PDB entry 6EHQ | X-ray diffraction, 2.20 A resolution | chains T and M of the 4 polymer chains in the assembly

[Chain T]
Protein: Hydrogenase-2 small chain
From: Escherichia coli
Notes: EC 1.12.99.6
UniProtKB: P69741 (MBHT_ECOLI); residues 1-293 here correspond to UniProt positions 38-330 (UniProt number = residue number + 37)
Chain sequence (300 residues; each row starts with the number of its first residue; numbering starts at 0):
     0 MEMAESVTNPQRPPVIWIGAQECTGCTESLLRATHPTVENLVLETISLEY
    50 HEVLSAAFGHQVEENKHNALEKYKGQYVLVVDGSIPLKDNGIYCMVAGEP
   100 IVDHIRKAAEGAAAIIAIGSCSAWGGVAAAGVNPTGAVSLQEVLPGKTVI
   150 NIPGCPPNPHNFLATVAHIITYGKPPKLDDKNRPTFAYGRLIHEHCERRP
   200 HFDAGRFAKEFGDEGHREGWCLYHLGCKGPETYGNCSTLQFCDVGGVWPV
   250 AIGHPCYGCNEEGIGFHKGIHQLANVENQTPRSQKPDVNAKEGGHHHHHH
Disordered / not traced: 0-8, 277-299
Sequence notes: initiating methionine (0); expression tag (294-299)
UniProt features mapped onto this chain:
  - binding site ([4Fe-4S] cluster): Cys22, Cys25, Cys120, Cys154, His192, Cys195, Cys220, Cys226
  - binding site ([3Fe-4S] cluster): Cys235, Cys255, Cys258
Ion coordination: 4Fe-4S cluster Fe site 1: Cys22, Cys25, Cys120, Cys154; 4Fe-4S cluster Fe site 2: His192, Cys195, Cys220, Cys226; 3Fe-4S cluster Fe: Cys235, Cys255, Cys258
Small-molecule neighbours:
  - 3Fe-4S cluster (F3S): Ile191, Thr231, Cys235, Phe240, Trp247, Pro248, Cys255, Tyr256, Gly257, Cys258, Asn259
  - 4Fe-4S cluster (SF4), molecule 1: Glu21, Cys22, Thr23, Gly24, Cys25, Asp81, Gly82, Ile117, Gly118, Ser119, Cys120, Val126, Gly153, Cys154, Pro155
  - 4Fe-4S cluster (SF4), molecule 2: Ile191, His192, Cys195, Arg197, Arg198, Phe201, Cys220, Leu221, Tyr222, Cys226, Gly228, Pro229, Val249

[Chain M]
Protein: Hydrogenase-2 large chain
From: Escherichia coli (strain K12)
Notes: EC 1.12.99.6
UniProtKB: P0ACE0 (MBHM_ECOLI); numbering as in UniProt (aligned over 1-552)
Chain sequence (552 residues; each row starts with the number of its first residue):
     1 MSQRITIDPVTRIEGHLRIDCEIENGVVSKAWASGTMWRGMEEIVKNRDP
    51 RDAWMIVQRICGVCTTTHALSSVRAAESALNIDVPVNAQYIRNIILAAHT
   101 THDHIVHFYQLSALDWVDITSALQADPTKASEMLKGVSTWHLNSPEEFTK
   151 VQNKIKDLVASGQLGIFANGYWGHPAMKLPPEVNLIAVAHYLQALECQRD
   201 ANRVVALLGGKTPHIQNLAVGGVANPINLDGLGVLNLERLMYIKSFIDKL
   251 SDFVEQVYKVDTAVIAAFYPEWLTRGKGAVNYLSVPEFPTDSKNGSFLFP
   301 GGYIENADLSSYRPITSHSDEYLIKGIQESAKHSWYKDEAPQAPWEGTTI
   351 PAYDGWSDDGKYSWVKSPTFYGKTVEVGPLANMLVKLAAGRESTQNKLNE
   401 IVAIYQKLTGNTLEVAQLHSTLGRIIGRTVHCCELQDILQNQYSALITNI
   451 GKGDHTTFVKPNIPATGEFKGVGFLEAPRGMLSHWMVIKDGIISNYQAVV
   501 PSTWNSGPRNFNDDVGPYEQSLVGTPVADPNKPLEVVRTIHSFDPCMACA
   551 VH
Disordered / not traced: 1
UniProt features mapped onto this chain:
  - binding site (Ni(2+)): Cys61, Cys64, Cys546, Cys549
  - site: His552 (Cleavage)
Ion coordination: Mg2+: Glu42, Ala498; Ni2+: Cys61, Cys64, Cys546, Cys549; carbonmonoxide-(dicyano) iron Fe: Cys64, Cys549
Small-molecule neighbours: carbonmonoxide-(dicyano) iron (FCO): Cys64, Thr67, His68, Ala477, Pro478, Arg479, Leu482, Val500, Pro501, Ser502, Cys546, Cys549
Reported in the primary citation:
  - post-translational modification sites: Cys546
  - catalytic residues: Glu14 (citing earlier work)

[How chain T and chain M interact]
Pairs across the interface - 179 pairs, chain T then chain M:
  Gln10(T) with Ser161(M), hydrogen bond (side chain-backbone); Gln163(M)
  Arg11(T) with Leu158(M); Ser161(M), hydrogen bond; Gln163(M), hydrogen bond (backbone-side chain)
  Gly18(T) with His16(M), hydrogen bond (backbone-side chain)
  Ala19(T) with His16(M), hydrogen bond (backbone-side chain)
  Gln20(T) with Met37(M); Trp38(M), hydrogen bond (side chain-backbone); Arg39(M)
  Glu21(T) with Glu14(M); His16(M), salt bridge; Met37(M)
  Cys22(T) with Glu14(M); Arg39(M); Arg59(M); Ile60(M); Cys61(M); Gly62(M), hydrogen bond (backbone-backbone); Val63(M); His214(M), hydrogen bond
  Thr23(T) with Glu14(M), hydrogen bond; Val63(M)
  Gly24(T) with Gly62(M); Pro213(M)
  Glu27(T) with Gly62(M); Val63(M); His102(M), salt bridge; Pro213(M)
  Ser28(T) with Pro213(M)
  Leu30(T) with Val106(M), hydrophobic; Gln198(M), hydrogen bond (backbone-side chain); Arg199(M)
  Arg31(T) with His102(M); Asn202(M); Thr212(M), hydrogen bond; Pro213(M)
  Ala32(T) with Arg199(M)
  Thr33(T) with Arg203(M)
  Thr36(T) with Arg199(M)
  Glu38(T) with Leu195(M); Arg199(M), salt bridge
  Leu42(T) with Lys154(M)
  Ser46(T) with Gln163(M)
  Leu47(T) with Gly165(M); Ile166(M), hydrogen bond (backbone-backbone)
  Glu51(T) with Pro9(M); Thr11(M); Arg12(M), hydrogen bond (backbone-backbone); His16(M), salt bridge
  Val52(T) with Arg12(M); Ile13(M); Leu111(M)
  Leu53(T) with Arg12(M)
  Ser54(T) with Thr11(M), hydrogen bond (backbone-side chain); Arg12(M), hydrogen bond (backbone-side chain); Ile166(M)
  Ala55(T) with Arg12(M), hydrogen bond (backbone-side chain); Leu114(M), hydrophobic; Ile166(M), hydrogen bond (backbone-backbone); Tyr171(M); Trp172(M), hydrophobic
  Ala56(T) with Thr11(M), hydrogen bond (backbone-side chain); Ala168(M); Asn169(M); Tyr171(M)
  Phe57(T) with Ile7(M), hydrophobic; Pro9(M); Thr11(M); Tyr171(M), hydrogen bond (backbone-side chain); Pro533(M); Leu534(M); Val537(M), hydrophobic
  Gly58(T) with Asp8(M); Pro9(M), hydrogen bond (backbone-backbone)
  His59(T) with Thr6(M)
  Gln60(T) with Asn169(M), hydrogen bond (backbone-side chain); Tyr171(M), hydrogen bond; Asn531(M), hydrogen bond (side chain-backbone); Lys532(M)
  Val61(T) with Pro9(M), hydrophobic
  Glu62(T) with Pro9(M)
  Glu63(T) with Asn169(M), hydrogen bond
  Asn64(T) with Ala168(M), hydrogen bond (side chain-backbone); Asn169(M), hydrogen bond
  Tyr72(T) with Gln163(M), hydrogen bond
  Ile91(T) with Tyr353(M), hydrophobic; Trp364(M)
  Tyr92(T) with Thr36(M); Met37(M); Trp38(M), hydrogen bond (backbone-backbone); Trp364(M), hydrophobic
  Cys93(T) with Thr36(M); Met37(M), hydrophobic
  Met94(T) with Thr36(M), hydrogen bond (backbone-side chain); Tyr353(M)
  Val95(T) with His16(M)
  Ala96(T) with Asp8(M), hydrogen bond (backbone-side chain)
  Gly97(T) with Asp8(M)
  Val126(T) with Met41(M), hydrophobic; Ile44(M); Ile56(M), hydrophobic; Arg59(M)
  Ala127(T) with Ile44(M)
  Ala129(T) with Ile44(M)
  Gly130(T) with Arg48(M)
  Val131(T) with Glu43(M)
  Pro133(T) with Trp38(M), hydrophobic; Arg39(M); Gly40(M); Ile44(M)
  Thr134(T) with Trp38(M); Arg39(M)
  Cys154(T) with Arg59(M), hydrogen bond (backbone-side chain); Lys211(M); His214(M)
  Pro155(T) with Pro213(M); His214(M)
  Arg197(T) with Gly233(M), hydrogen bond (side chain-backbone)
  Glu209(T) with Phe458(M); Lys460(M), salt bridge
  Phe210(T) with Ala219(M), hydrophobic; Ala224(M), hydrophobic; Phe458(M)
  Gly211(T) with Thr457(M)
  His215(T) with Ala224(M), hydrogen bond (side chain-backbone); Pro226(M); Val234(M)
  Arg216(T) with Pro226(M); Ile227(M), hydrogen bond (side chain-backbone); Asn228(M), hydrogen bond (backbone-side chain); Val234(M); His455(M)
  Glu217(T) with Asn228(M), hydrogen bond; Leu232(M)
  Gly218(T) with Val234(M)
  Phe240(T) with Lys211(M)
  Cys241(T) with Ala206(M), hydrophobic; Thr212(M)
  Val243(T) with Arg203(M); Leu207(M), hydrophobic; Tyr242(M), hydrogen bond (backbone-side chain)
  Gly244(T) with Arg239(M), hydrogen bond (backbone-side chain)
  Val246(T) with Ala206(M); Leu207(M), hydrophobic; Gly210(M); Lys211(M)
  Trp247(T) with Gly210(M)
  Pro248(T) with Gly210(M); Lys211(M); Gln216(M)
  Ala250(T) with Gly233(M)
  Ile251(T) with Leu207(M); Leu208(M); Gly210(M); Asn217(M); Ala224(M); Asn225(M); Pro226(M)
  Gly252(T) with Ala224(M)
  His253(T) with Trp54(M); Gln216(M); Leu218(M); Ala224(M)
  Pro254(T) with Gln216(M), hydrogen bond (backbone-side chain)
  Tyr256(T) with Met55(M), hydrophobic; Ile56(M); Gln216(M)
  Phe265(T) with Arg48(M), hydrogen bond (backbone-side chain); Met55(M); Ile56(M), hydrophobic; Arg59(M)
  His266(T) with Arg48(M)
  Gly268(T) with Asp52(M)
  Ile269(T) with Arg51(M); Asp52(M), hydrogen bond (backbone-side chain); Trp54(M); Met55(M), hydrophobic
  His270(T) with Arg51(M)
Interface residues without a listed pair, chain T (84 interface residues in all): Pro9, Val37, Glu48, Tyr49, Lys71, Gly245, Cys255
Interface residues without a listed pair, chain M (93 interface residues in all): Gly15, Thr65, Gln110, Gly162, Phe167, Gly170, Leu192, Glu196, Gly209, Val223, Phe246, Pro351, Ala548

[Overview]
The interface between chain T and chain M involves 84 residues on one side and 93 on the other, with 41
hydrogen bonds and 5 salt bridges. Polar contacts include Glu21(T)-His16(M), Glu27(T)-His102(M) and
Glu38(T)-Arg199(M). Chain T binds 4Fe-4S cluster and 3Fe-4S cluster. The paper reports the catalytic residue
Glu14(M); a modification site at Cys546(M).
Chain T is Hydrogenase-2 small chain (Escherichia coli) and chain M is Hydrogenase-2 large chain (Escherichia
coli (strain K12)); the structure, E. coli Hydrogenase-2 (as isolated form), was determined by X-ray
diffraction together with 6EHS and 6EN9 from the same study.
